PDB entry 6B2Z | electron microscopy, 3.60 A resolution | chains 2 and a of the 38 polymer chains in the assembly

[Chain 2]
Molecule: ATP synthase subunit c, mitochondrial
From: Saccharomyces cerevisiae (strain ATCC 204508 / S288c)
UniProt: P61829 (ATP9_YEAST); residues 1-76 here = UniProt positions 1-76
Amino-acid sequence (76 residues; row label = number of the first residue in the row):
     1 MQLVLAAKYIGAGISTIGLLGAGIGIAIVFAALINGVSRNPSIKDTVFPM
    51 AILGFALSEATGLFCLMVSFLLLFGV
Not modelled in the structure: 76
From the paper describing this entry:
  - catalytic residues: Glu59 (citing earlier work)

[Chain a]
Molecule: ATP synthase subunit a
From: Saccharomyces cerevisiae (strain ATCC 204508 / S288c)
UniProt: P00854 (ATP6_YEAST); residues 1-249 here correspond to UniProt positions 11-259 (UniProt number = residue number + 10)
Amino-acid sequence (249 residues; each row starts with the number of its first residue):
     1 SPLDQFEIRTLFGLQSSFIDLSCLNLTTFSLYTIIVLLVITSLYTLTNNN
    51 NKIIGSRWLISQEAIYDTIMNMTKGQIGGKNWGLYFPMIFTLFMFIFIAN
   101 LISMIPYSFALSAHLVFIISLSIVIWLGNTILGLYKHGWVFFSLFVPAGT
   151 PLPLVPLLVIIETLSYFARAISLGLRLGSNILAGHLLMVILAGLTFNFML
   201 INLFTLVFGFVPLAMILAIMMLEFAIGIIQGYVWAILTASYLKDAVYLH
From the paper describing this entry:
  - catalytic residues: Arg176 (citing earlier work)
  - catalytic residues: Glu162, Glu223, Asp244 (proposed by the authors, not directly observed)

[Interface between chain 2 and chain a]
Contacting residue pairs (20; chain 2 residue first):
  Ile52(2) - Tyr232(a)  hydrophobic
  Ile52(2) - Val233(a)  hydrophobic
  Leu53(2) - Ile236(a)  hydrophobic
  Leu53(2) - Leu237(a)  hydrophobic
  Phe55(2) - Ile229(a)  hydrophobic
  Ala56(2) - Arg176(a)
  Ala56(2) - Gln230(a)
  Ala56(2) - Val233(a)  hydrophobic
  Leu57(2) - Leu237(a)  hydrophobic
  Ala60(2) - Arg176(a)
  Leu63(2) - Ser179(a)
  Leu63(2) - Asn180(a)
  Phe64(2) - Ser172(a)
  Phe64(2) - Leu175(a)  hydrophobic
  Leu66(2) - Ala183(a)  hydrophobic
  Met67(2) - Leu175(a)  hydrophobic
  Met67(2) - Ser179(a)
  Met67(2) - Leu182(a)  hydrophobic
  Phe70(2) - Leu186(a)  hydrophobic
  Phe74(2) - Leu3(a)  hydrophobic
Also at the interface, not in a pair above, chain 2 (14 interface residues in all): Pro49, Glu59
Also at the interface, not in a pair above, chain a (18 interface residues in all): Leu115, Gly178, Ile226

[Summary]
14 residues of chain 2 and 18 residues of chain a are in contact. From the paper: catalytic residues Glu59(2)
and Arg176(a) among others.
Here chain 2 is ATP synthase subunit c, mitochondrial and chain a is ATP synthase subunit a, both from
Saccharomyces cerevisiae (strain ATCC 204508 / S288c). Entry 6B2Z (Cryo-EM structure of the dimeric FO region
of yeast mitochondrial ATP synthase) was determined by electron microscopy together with 6B8H from the same
study.
